1JHT - chains A and B of the 3 polymer chains in the assembly; structure by X-ray diffraction, 2.15 A resolution.

# Chain A
Molecule: HLA class I histocompatibility antigen, a-2 alpha chain
Source organism: Homo sapiens
Notes: fragment: heavy chain
UniProtKB: P01892 (1A02_HUMAN); residues 1-275 here correspond to UniProt positions 25-299 (UniProt number = residue number + 24)
Amino-acid sequence (275 residues; numbered 1 to 275; the number before each row is that of its first residue):
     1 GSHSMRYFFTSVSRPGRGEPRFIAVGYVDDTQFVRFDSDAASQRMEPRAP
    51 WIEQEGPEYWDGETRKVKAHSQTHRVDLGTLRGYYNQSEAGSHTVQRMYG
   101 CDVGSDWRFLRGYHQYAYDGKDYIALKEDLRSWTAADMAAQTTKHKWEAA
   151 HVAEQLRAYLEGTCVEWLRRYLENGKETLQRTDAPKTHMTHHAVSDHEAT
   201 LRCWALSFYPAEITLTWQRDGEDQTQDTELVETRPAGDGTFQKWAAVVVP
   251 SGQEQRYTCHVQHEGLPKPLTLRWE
Not modelled in the structure: 226-227
Disulfide bonds: Cys101-Cys164, Cys203-Cys259

# Chain B
Molecule: beta-2-microglobulin
Source organism: Homo sapiens
Notes: fragment: beta-chain of major histocompatibility complex class i molecules
UniProtKB: P61769 (B2MG_HUMAN); residues 1-99 here correspond to UniProt positions 21-119 (UniProt number = residue number + 20)
Amino-acid sequence (100 residues; row label = number of the first residue in the row; numbering starts at 0):
     0 MIQRTPKIQVYSRHPAENGKSNFLNCYVSGFHPSDIEVDLLKNGERIEKV
    50 EHSDLSFSKDWSFYLLYYTEFTPTEKDEYACRVNHVTLSQPKIVKWDRDM
Disulfide bonds: Cys25-Cys80
Construct notes: cloning artifact (0)
Curated features (UniProtKB/Swiss-Prot):
  - modified residue: Gln2 (Pyrrolidone carboxylic acid)
  - glycosylation: Ile1 (N-linked (Glc) (glycation) isoleucine), Lys19 (N-linked (Glc) (glycation) lysine), Lys41 (N-linked (Glc) (glycation) lysine), Lys48 (N-linked (Glc) (glycation) lysine), Lys58 (N-linked (Glc) (glycation) lysine), Lys91 (N-linked (Glc) (glycation) lysine), Lys94 (N-linked (Glc) (glycation) lysine)

# How chain A and chain B interact
Pairs across the interface - 57 pairs, chain A then chain B:
  Phe8(A) with Ser55(B); Phe56(B), hydrophobic
  Phe9(A) with Phe56(B)
  Thr10(A) with Leu54(B); Phe56(B); Phe62(B)
  Val12(A) with Ser33(B)
  Ile23(A) with Leu54(B)
  Val25(A) with Asp53(B); Ser55(B)
  Tyr27(A) with Ser55(B); Tyr63(B), hydrogen bond
  Gln32(A) with Asp53(B), hydrogen bond
  Arg35(A) with Asp53(B), salt bridge
  Arg48(A) with Asp53(B), salt bridge
  Ser92(A) with Met0(B)
  His93(A) with Met0(B)
  Thr94(A) with Phe62(B)
  Gln96(A) with His31(B), hydrogen bond; Phe56(B); Trp60(B), hydrogen bond (side chain-backbone); Phe62(B)
  Arg97(A) with Phe56(B)
  Met98(A) with Phe56(B), hydrophobic
  Gln115(A) with Trp60(B)
  Tyr116(A) with Trp60(B)
  Ala117(A) with Trp60(B)
  Asp119(A) with Met0(B); Ile1(B); His31(B)
  Gly120(A) with His31(B)
  Lys121(A) with Ile1(B)
  Asp122(A) with Trp60(B), hydrogen bond
  Thr190(A) with Met99(B), hydrogen bond (side chain-backbone)
  His192(A) with Met99(B), hydrogen bond (side chain-backbone)
  Arg202(A) with Met99(B), hydrogen bond (side chain-backbone)
  Trp204(A) with Met99(B)
  Val231(A) with Gln8(B)
  Glu232(A) with Lys6(B), salt bridge; Gln8(B), hydrogen bond (backbone-side chain); Tyr26(B), hydrogen bond; Ser28(B), hydrogen bond
  Arg234(A) with Gln8(B), hydrogen bond; Tyr10(B); Tyr26(B)
  Pro235(A) with Tyr10(B), hydrogen bond (backbone-side chain); Tyr26(B); Leu65(B), hydrophobic
  Ala236(A) with Arg12(B), hydrogen bond (backbone-side chain); Asn24(B), hydrogen bond (backbone-side chain)
  Gly237(A) with Arg12(B), hydrogen bond (backbone-side chain)
  Asp238(A) with Arg12(B); His13(B)
  Gln242(A) with Tyr10(B); Ser11(B); Arg12(B), hydrogen bond (side chain-backbone)
  Trp244(A) with Met99(B)
Other interface residues (no listed pair), chain A (37 interface residues in all): Thr233
Other interface residues (no listed pair), chain B (25 interface residues in all): Pro32, Asp59, Asp98

# Overview
The interface between chain A and chain B involves 37 residues on one side and 25 on the other, with 17
hydrogen bonds and 3 salt bridges. Among the polar pairs are Arg35(A)-Asp53(B), Arg48(A)-Asp53(B) and
Glu232(A)-Lys6(B).
Chain A is HLA class I histocompatibility antigen, a-2 alpha chain and chain B is beta-2-microglobulin, both
from Homo sapiens; the structure, Crystal structure of HLA-A2*0201 in complex with a nonameric altered peptide
ligand (ALGIGILTV) from the MART-1/Melan-A, was determined by X-ray diffraction, deposited together with 1JF1.
